PDB entry 6S32 | X-ray diffraction, 1.35 A resolution | chain A

Chain A:
Molecule: NADH:flavin oxidoreductase/NADH oxidase
Source organism: Chroococcidiopsis thermalis
UniProtKB: K9TVC9 (K9TVC9_CHRTP); numbering as in UniProt (aligned over 1-370)
Amino-acid sequence (390 residues; row label = number of the first residue in the row; numbers below 1 keep their minus sign (Met-19 is residue -19)):
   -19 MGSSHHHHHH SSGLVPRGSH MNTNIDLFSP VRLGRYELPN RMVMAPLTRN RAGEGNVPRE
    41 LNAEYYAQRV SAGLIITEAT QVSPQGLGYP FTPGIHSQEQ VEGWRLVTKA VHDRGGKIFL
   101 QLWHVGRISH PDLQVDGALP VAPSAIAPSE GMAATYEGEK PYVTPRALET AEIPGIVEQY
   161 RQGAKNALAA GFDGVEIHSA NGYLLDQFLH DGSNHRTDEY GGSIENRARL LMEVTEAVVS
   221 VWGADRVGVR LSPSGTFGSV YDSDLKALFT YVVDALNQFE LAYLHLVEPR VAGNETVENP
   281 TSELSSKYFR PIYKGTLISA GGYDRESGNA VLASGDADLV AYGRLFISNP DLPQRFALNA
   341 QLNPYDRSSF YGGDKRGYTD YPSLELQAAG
Unresolved in the structure: -19 to 4, 270-280, 366-370
Sequence notes: initiating methionine (-19); expression tag (-18 to 0)
Residues lining bound ligands:
  - benzamidine (BEN): Ala32, Gly33, Glu34, Arg39
  - FMN (flavin mononucleotide): Ala25, Pro26, Leu27, Thr28, Glu58, Ala59, Gln101, His178, Asn181, Arg230, Val267, Ala300, Gly301, Gly302, Tyr303, Ala321, Tyr322, Gly323, Arg324, Ile327, Phe350, Tyr351
From the paper describing this entry:
  - binding site for flavin mononucleotide: Ala25, Pro26, Leu27, Thr28, Ala59, Gln101, Arg230, Gly302, Gly323, Arg324, Tyr351
  - binding site for acetate ion: His178, Asn181
  - catalytic residues: His178, Asn181
  - conformationally variable residues (order/disorder transition): Pro269 to Leu284

In short:
Ligands of chain A: benzamidine and flavin mononucleotide. The paper reports catalytic residues His178 and
Asn181; a binding site for flavin mononucleotide at Ala25, Pro26 and Leu27 among others.
Chain A is NADH:flavin oxidoreductase/NADH oxidase (Chroococcidiopsis thermalis); the structure, Crystal
structure of ene-reductase CtOYE from Chroococcidiopsis thermalis, was determined by X-ray diffraction (same
publication as 6S0G, 6S23 and 6S31).
